1KN2 - chains L and H; structure by X-ray diffraction, 1.90 A resolution.

# Chain L
Name: Ig antibody D2.3 (light chain)
Organism: Mus musculus
UniProtKB: Q8K0F8 (Q8K0F8_MOUSE); the construct lacks a stretch of the UniProt sequence, so the offset changes along the chain: 1-27 = UniProt 21-47; 28-214 = UniProt 53-239
Chain sequence (219 residues; row label = number of the first residue in the row; a row labelled like 27A-27E holds insertion residues (27A, then the next letters in order)):
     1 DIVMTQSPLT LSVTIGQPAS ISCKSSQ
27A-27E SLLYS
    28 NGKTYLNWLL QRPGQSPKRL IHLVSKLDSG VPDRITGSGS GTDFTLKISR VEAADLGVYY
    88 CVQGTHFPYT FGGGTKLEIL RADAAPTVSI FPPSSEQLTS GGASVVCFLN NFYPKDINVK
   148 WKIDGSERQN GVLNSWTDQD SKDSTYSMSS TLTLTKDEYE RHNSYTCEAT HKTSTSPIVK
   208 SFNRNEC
Disulfides: Cys23-Cys88, Cys134-Cys194
Bound ions: Zn2+ site 1: His49 (shared with Asp100C(H) of chain H); Zn2+ site 2 near Asp60 (its only coordinating residue here); Zn2+ site 3: His93 (shared with Asp181(H) of chain H); Zn2+ site 4: Asp151, His189
Residues lining bound ligands: para-nitrophenyl phosphonobutanoyl L-alanine (PNE): Tyr27D, Tyr32, Asn34, Val89, Gln90, Gly91, Thr92, Phe94, Tyr96, Phe98

# Chain H
Name: Ig antibody D2.3 (heavy chain)
Organism: Mus musculus
Notes: antibody fragment or engineered binder
Chain sequence (222 residues; row label = number of the first residue in the row; note: 11 numbers in that range are skipped by the numbering (no residue carries them; nothing is unmodelled there); a row labelled like 82A-82C holds insertion residues (82A, then the next letters in order)):
     1 EMQLQQSGAE LLRPGTSVKL SCKTSGYIFT SYWIHWVKQR SGQGLEWIAR IY
   52A P
    53 GTGSTYYNEK FKGKATLTAD KSSSTAYMQL
82A-82C STL
    83 KSEDSAVYFC TRWGFIPV
100A-100F REDYVM
   101 DYWGQGTLVT VSSAKTTAPS VYPLAPVCGD TTGSSVTLGC LVKGYFPEPV TL
   154 TW
   160 NSGSLSSG
   169 VHTFPAVLQS
   181 DLYTLSSSVT VTSS
   196 TWP
   200 SQSIT
   206 CNVAHPASST KVDKKIEP
Disulfides: Cys22-Cys92, Cys140-Cys206
Bound ions: Zn2+ site 1: Asp100C (shared with His49(L) of chain L); Zn2+ site 2: Asp181 (shared with His93(L) of chain L)
Residues lining bound ligands: para-nitrophenyl phosphonobutanoyl L-alanine (PNE): His35, Val37, Trp47, Arg50, Thr93, Trp95, Phe97, Tyr100D

# Chain L / chain H interface
Contacting residue pairs - 87 pairs, chain L then chain H:
  Asn28(L) - Glu100B(H)  hydrogen bond
  Lys30(L) - Glu100B(H)  salt bridge
  Tyr32(L) - Phe97(H)  hydrophobic
  Tyr32(L) - Tyr100D(H)
  Asn34(L) - Trp95(H)
  Asn34(L) - Tyr100D(H)
  Leu36(L) - Trp95(H)  hydrophobic
  Gln38(L) - Gln39(H)  hydrogen bond
  Gln38(L) - Phe91(H)
  Ser43(L) - Phe91(H)
  Ser43(L) - Trp103(H)
  Ser43(L) - Gly104(H)  hydrogen bond (side chain-backbone)
  Ser43(L) - Gln105(H)
  Pro44(L) - Trp103(H)  hydrogen bond (backbone-side chain)
  Lys45(L) - Asp101(H)  salt bridge
  Arg46(L) - Trp95(H)  hydrogen bond (side chain-backbone)
  Arg46(L) - Tyr100D(H)
  Arg46(L) - Val100E(H)  hydrogen bond (side chain-backbone)
  Arg46(L) - Asp101(H)  salt bridge
  His49(L) - Asp100C(H)  salt bridge
  His49(L) - Tyr100D(H)
  Leu50(L) - Glu100B(H)
  Lys53(L) - Asp100C(H)  salt bridge
  Val85(L) - Gln43(H)
  Tyr87(L) - Gln39(H)
  Tyr87(L) - Gln43(H)
  Tyr87(L) - Gly44(H)
  Tyr87(L) - Leu45(H)  hydrophobic
  Phe94(L) - Trp47(H)  hydrophobic
  Phe94(L) - Arg50(H)
  Phe94(L) - Tyr59(H)
  Pro95(L) - Asn60(H)
  Tyr96(L) - Trp47(H)
  Tyr96(L) - Arg50(H)  hydrogen bond
  Phe98(L) - Leu45(H)
  Phe98(L) - Glu46(H)
  Phe98(L) - Trp47(H)
  Gly100(L) - Gln43(H)  hydrogen bond (backbone-side chain)
  Gly101(L) - Gln43(H)
  Thr114(L) - Thr131(H)
  Ser116(L) - Gly129(H)
  Ser116(L) - Thr131(H)  hydrogen bond
  Ser116(L) - Thr137(H)
  Ile117(L) - Cys128(H)  hydrophobic
  Ile117(L) - Gly129(H)  hydrogen bond (backbone-backbone)
  Phe118(L) - Leu124(H)
  Phe118(L) - Ala125(H)
  Phe118(L) - Pro126(H)
  Phe118(L) - Thr137(H)
  Pro119(L) - Val127(H)  hydrophobic
  Ser121(L) - Tyr122(H)
  Ser121(L) - Pro123(H)
  Glu123(L) - Tyr122(H)
  Glu123(L) - Pro123(H)
  Gln124(L) - Tyr122(H)
  Gln124(L) - Lys143(H)
  Ser127(L) - Tyr122(H)
  Ser131(L) - Leu141(H)
  Ser131(L) - Lys143(H)
  Val133(L) - Leu124(H)  hydrophobic
  Phe135(L) - Phe172(H)  hydrophobic
  Phe135(L) - Ser186(H)
  Phe135(L) - Ser187(H)
  Phe135(L) - Ser188(H)
  Asn137(L) - His170(H)
  Asn137(L) - Phe172(H)
  Asn137(L) - Ser188(H)
  Asn138(L) - His170(H)  hydrogen bond
  Val159(L) - Gln177(H)
  Leu160(L) - Val175(H)  hydrophobic
  Leu160(L) - Gln177(H)
  Asn161(L) - Val175(H)
  Ser162(L) - Phe172(H)
  Ser162(L) - Pro173(H)  hydrogen bond (side chain-backbone)
  Ser162(L) - Val175(H)
  Trp163(L) - Pro173(H)
  Thr164(L) - Thr171(H)
  Thr164(L) - Phe172(H)
  Ser174(L) - His170(H)  hydrogen bond
  Ser174(L) - Phe172(H)
  Met175(L) - Phe172(H)
  Ser176(L) - Phe172(H)
  Ser176(L) - Ser186(H)  hydrogen bond
  Thr180(L) - Lys143(H)  hydrogen bond
  Lys207(L) - Cys128(H)
  Ser208(L) - Cys128(H)  hydrogen bond (backbone-side chain)
  Phe209(L) - Cys128(H)  hydrophobic
Interface residues without a listed pair, chain L (54 interface residues in all): Leu9, Asp55, Val89, Lys103, Val115, Thr178
Interface residues without a listed pair, chain H (50 interface residues in all): His35, Val37, Gly42, Tyr58, Met100F, Leu138, Gly139, Thr184, Lys219

# In short
54 residues of chain L face 50 of chain H across their interface, with 16 hydrogen bonds and 5 salt bridges.
Polar pairs include Lys30(L)-Glu100B(H), Lys45(L)-Asp101(H) and Arg46(L)-Asp101(H). Para-nitrophenyl
phosphonobutanoyl L-alanine is bound between chain L and chain H.
Chain L is Ig antibody D2.3 (light chain) and chain H is Ig antibody D2.3 (heavy chain), both from Mus
musculus; the structure, Catalytic antibody D2.3 complex, was determined by X-ray diffraction together with
1KN4 from the same study.
